Entry 8SI9 (electron microscopy, 2.98 A resolution); this record covers chains B and I of the 9 polymer chains in the assembly.

[Chain B]
Molecule: Gamma-aminobutyric acid receptor subunit alpha-1
From: Homo sapiens
UniProt: P14867 (GBRA1_HUMAN); the construct has insertions or renumbered stretches relative to UniProt, so the offset changes along the chain: 1-312 = UniProt 28-339; 320-358 = UniProt 418-456
Sequence (358 residues; row label = number of the first residue in the row):
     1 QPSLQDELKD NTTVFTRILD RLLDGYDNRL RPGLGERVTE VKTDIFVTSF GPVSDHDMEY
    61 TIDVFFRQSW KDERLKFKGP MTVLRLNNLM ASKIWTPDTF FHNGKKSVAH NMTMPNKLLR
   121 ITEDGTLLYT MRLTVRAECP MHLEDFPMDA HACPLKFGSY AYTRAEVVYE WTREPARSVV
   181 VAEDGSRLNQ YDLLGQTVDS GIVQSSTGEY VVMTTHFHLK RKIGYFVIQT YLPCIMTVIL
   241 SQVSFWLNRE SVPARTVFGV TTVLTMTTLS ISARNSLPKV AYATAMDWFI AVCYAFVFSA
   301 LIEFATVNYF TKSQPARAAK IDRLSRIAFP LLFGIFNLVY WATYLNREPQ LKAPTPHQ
Unresolved in the structure: 1-10, 348-358
Disulfides: Cys139-Cys153
Covalent attachments: glycan linked to Asn111
Sequence notes: linker (313-319)
Residues lining bound ligands:
  - gamma-amino-butanoic acid (ABU): Phe65, Arg67, Leu118, Thr130
  - allopregnanolone (Y4B): Ile239, Gln242, Val243, Trp246, Pro330
Swiss-Prot annotation at these positions:
  - binding site (4-aminobutanoate): Arg67, Thr130
  - binding site (3alpha-hydroxy-5alpha-pregnan-11,20-dione): Trp246
  - glycosylation (N-linked (GlcNAc...) asparagine): Asn11, Asn111
What the authors report for this chain:
  - binding site for allopregnanolone: Gln242, Trp246
  - conformationally variable residues: Trp246
  - mutagenesis - Q242L: abolished signaling in response to neurosteroids (citing earlier work)
  - mutagenesis - W246L: abolished signaling in response to allopregnanolone (citing earlier work)

[Chain I]
Molecule: Kappa Fab Light Chain
From: Mus musculus
Notes: antibody fragment or engineered binder
Sequence (213 residues; each row starts with the number of its first residue):
     1 NIVMTQSPKS MSMSVGERVT LSCKASEYVG TYVSWYQQKP EQSPKLLIYG ASNRYTGVPD
    61 RFTGSGSATD FTLTIGSVQA EDLADYHCGQ SYSYPTFGAG TKLELKRADA APTVSIFPPS
   121 SEQLTSGGAS VVCFLNNFYP KDINVKWKID GSERQNGVLN SWTDQDSKDS TYSMSSTLTL
   181 TKDEYERHNS YTCEATHKTS TSPIVKSFNR NEC
Unresolved in the structure: 106-213
Disulfides: Cys23-Cys88

[Chain B / chain I interface]
Contacting residue pairs - 16 pairs, chain B then chain I:
  Trp171(B) with Tyr32(I), hydrogen bond
  Glu174(B) with Tyr94(I)
  Pro175(B) with Tyr32(I); Ser91(I); Tyr92(I)
  Ala176(B) with Tyr92(I), hydrogen bond (backbone-backbone)
  Arg177(B) with Tyr94(I), hydrogen bond
  Thr197(B) with Tyr28(I); Tyr92(I)
  Val198(B) with Tyr28(I); Tyr92(I)
  Asp199(B) with Tyr28(I); Gly30(I); Thr31(I), hydrogen bond
  Ser200(B) with Thr31(I), hydrogen bond (backbone-side chain); Tyr32(I)
Other interface residues (no listed pair), chain B (10 interface residues in all): Gln196
Other interface residues (no listed pair), chain I (8 interface residues in all): Ser93

[Overview]
10 residues of chain B face 8 of chain I across their interface, with 5 hydrogen bonds. Polar pairs include
Trp171(B)-Tyr32(I), Arg177(B)-Tyr94(I) and Asp199(B)-Thr31(I). Bound to chain B: allopregnanolone and
gamma-amino-butanoic acid. The paper reports a binding site for allopregnanolone at Gln242(B) and Trp246(B);
Q242L of chain B abolishes signaling in response to neurosteroids.
Here chain B is Gamma-aminobutyric acid receptor subunit alpha-1 (Homo sapiens) and chain I is Kappa Fab Light
Chain (Mus musculus). Entry 8SI9 (Human GABAA receptor alpha1-beta2-gamma2 subtype in complex with GABA plus
allopregnanolone) was determined by electron microscopy together with 8SGO and 8SID from the same study.
